Entry 6XMS (electron microscopy, 3.40 A resolution); this record covers chain A.

[Chain A]
Protein: P5A-type ATPase
Organism: Saccharomyces cerevisiae (strain ATCC 204508 / S288c)
Notes: EC 7.2.2.-
UniProtKB: P39986 (ATC6_YEAST); residues 1-1215 here = UniProt positions 1-1215
Sequence (1239 residues; numbered 1 to 1239; the number before each row is that of its first residue):
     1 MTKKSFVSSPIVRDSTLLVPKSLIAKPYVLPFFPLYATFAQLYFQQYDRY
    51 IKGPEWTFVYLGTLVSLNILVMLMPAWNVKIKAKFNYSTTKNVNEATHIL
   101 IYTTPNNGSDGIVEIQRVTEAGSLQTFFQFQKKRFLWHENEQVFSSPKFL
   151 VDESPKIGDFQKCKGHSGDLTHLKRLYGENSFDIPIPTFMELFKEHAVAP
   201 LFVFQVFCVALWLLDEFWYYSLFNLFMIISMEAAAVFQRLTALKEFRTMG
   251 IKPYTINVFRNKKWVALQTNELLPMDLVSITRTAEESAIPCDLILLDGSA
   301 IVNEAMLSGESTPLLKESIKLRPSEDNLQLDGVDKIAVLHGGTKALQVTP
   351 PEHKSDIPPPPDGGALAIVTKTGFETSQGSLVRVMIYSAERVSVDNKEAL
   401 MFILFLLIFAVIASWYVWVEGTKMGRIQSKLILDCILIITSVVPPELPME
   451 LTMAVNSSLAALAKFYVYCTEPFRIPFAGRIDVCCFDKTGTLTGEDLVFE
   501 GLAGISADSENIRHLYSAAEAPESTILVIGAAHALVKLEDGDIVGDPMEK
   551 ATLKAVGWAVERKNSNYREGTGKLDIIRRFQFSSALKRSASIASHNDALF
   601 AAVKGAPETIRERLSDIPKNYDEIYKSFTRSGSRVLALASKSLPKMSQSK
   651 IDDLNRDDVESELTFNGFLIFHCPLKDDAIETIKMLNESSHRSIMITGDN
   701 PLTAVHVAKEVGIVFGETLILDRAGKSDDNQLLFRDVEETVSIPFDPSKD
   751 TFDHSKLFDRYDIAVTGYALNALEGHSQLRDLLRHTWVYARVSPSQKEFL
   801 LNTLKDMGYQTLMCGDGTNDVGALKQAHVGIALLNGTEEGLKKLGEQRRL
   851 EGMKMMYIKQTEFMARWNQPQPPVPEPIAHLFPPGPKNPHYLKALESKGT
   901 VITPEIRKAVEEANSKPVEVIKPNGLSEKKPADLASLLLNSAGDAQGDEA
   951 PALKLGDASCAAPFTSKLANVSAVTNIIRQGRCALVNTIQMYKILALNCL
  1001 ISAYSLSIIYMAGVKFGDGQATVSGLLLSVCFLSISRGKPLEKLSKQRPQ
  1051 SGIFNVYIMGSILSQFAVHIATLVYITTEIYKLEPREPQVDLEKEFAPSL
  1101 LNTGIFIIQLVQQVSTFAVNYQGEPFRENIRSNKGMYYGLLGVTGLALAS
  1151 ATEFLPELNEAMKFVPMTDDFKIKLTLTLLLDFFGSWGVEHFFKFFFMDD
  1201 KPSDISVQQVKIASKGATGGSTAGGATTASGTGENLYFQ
Unresolved in the structure: 1-3, 45-54, 646-652, 852-951, 1212-1239
Sequence notes: expression tag (1216-1239)
Ion coordination: Mg2+: Asp-487, Thr-489, Asp-816
Small-molecule neighbours: tetrafluoroaluminate (ALF): Asp-487, Thr-489, Thr-697, Gly-698, Asp-699, Lys-797, Asp-816, Asn-819, Asp-820
From the paper describing this entry:
  - binding site for tetrafluoroaluminate: Asp-487
  - catalytic residues: Asp-487 (citing earlier work)

[Summary]
Bound to chain A: tetrafluoroaluminate. Asp-487, Thr-489 and Asp-816 form the Mg2+ site. From the paper: the
catalytic residue Asp-487; a binding site for tetrafluoroaluminate at Asp-487.
Chain A is P5A-type ATPase (Saccharomyces cerevisiae (strain ATCC 204508 / S288c)); the structure, Structure
of P5A-ATPase Spf1, AlF4-bound form, was determined by electron microscopy together with 6XMP, 6XMQ, 6XMT and
6XMU from the same study.
